Entry 4R5Z (X-ray diffraction, 1.95 A resolution); this record covers chains A and B.

[Chain A (and B)]
Protein: Putative phenylalanine aminotransferase
Organism: Mycobacterium tuberculosis H37Rv
Notes: EC 2.6.1.-; chain B of this document is another copy of the same molecule, construct and numbering; everything in this record applies to it too
UniProtKB: I6Y4H4 (I6Y4H4_MYCTU); numbering as in UniProt (aligned over 2-353)
Amino-acid sequence (367 residues; each row starts with the number of its first residue; numbering starts at 0):
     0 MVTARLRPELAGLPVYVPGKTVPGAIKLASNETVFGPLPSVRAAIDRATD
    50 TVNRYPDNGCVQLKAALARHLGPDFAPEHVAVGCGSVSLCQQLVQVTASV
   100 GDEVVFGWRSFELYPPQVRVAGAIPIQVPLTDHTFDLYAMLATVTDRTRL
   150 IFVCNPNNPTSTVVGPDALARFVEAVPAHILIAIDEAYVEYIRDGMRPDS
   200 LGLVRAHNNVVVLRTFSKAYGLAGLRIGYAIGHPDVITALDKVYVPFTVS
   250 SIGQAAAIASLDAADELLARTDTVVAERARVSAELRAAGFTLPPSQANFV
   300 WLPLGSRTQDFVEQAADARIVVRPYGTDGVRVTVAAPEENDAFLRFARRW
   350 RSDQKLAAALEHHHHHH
Not modelled in the structure: 0, 354-366
Differences from the reference sequence: expression tag (0-1, 354-366)
Small-molecule neighbours:
  - 4'-deoxy-4'-aminopyridoxal-5'-phosphate (PMP): Asn-30, Gly-84, Ser-85, Val-86, Phe-110, Tyr-113, Cys-153, Asn-157, Asp-184, Ala-186, Tyr-187, Thr-214, Ser-216, Lys-217, Arg-225, Ile-226
  - succinic acid (SIN): Tyr-15, Pro-17, Gly-18, Ala-28, Ser-29, Asn-30, Phe-110, Asn-157, Tyr-187, Arg-322, Arg-330
From the paper describing this entry:
  - binding site for succinic acid: Arg-322, Arg-330
  - binding site for 4'-deoxy-4'-aminopyridoxal-5'-phosphate: Phe-110
  - specificity-determining residues: Val-86, Phe-110 (by similarity / conservation)

[Chain A / chain B interface]
Pairs across the interface (146):
  Val-1(A) with Ala-177(B), hydrophobic; Asn-207(B), hydrogen bond (backbone-side chain)
  Thr-2(A) with Ala-177(B); His-178(B)
  Ala-3(A) with His-178(B); Leu-180(B), hydrophobic; Asn-208(B)
  Arg-4(A) with Arg-148(B); His-178(B), hydrogen bond (backbone-backbone)
  Leu-5(A) with Val-95(B); Ala-238(B), hydrophobic
  Arg-6(A) with Gln-94(B), hydrogen bond (side chain-backbone); Val-95(B), hydrogen bond (backbone-backbone); Thr-96(B); Ala-97(B); Ser-98(B)
  Leu-9(A) with Val-95(B), hydrophobic; Ala-238(B), hydrophobic; Lys-241(B), hydrogen bond (backbone-side chain); Val-242(B), hydrophobic
  Leu-12(A) with Lys-241(B)
  Val-14(A) with Lys-241(B)
  Tyr-15(A) with Pro-245(B), hydrophobic; Phe-246(B), hydrophobic
  Pro-17(A) with Asn-57(B); Phe-246(B), hydrophobic
  Ser-29(A) with Tyr-54(B)
  Glu-31(A) with Asn-52(B); Arg-53(B), salt bridge; Tyr-54(B), hydrogen bond (side chain-backbone)
  Thr-32(A) with Asn-52(B), hydrogen bond (backbone-side chain)
  Val-33(A) with Asn-52(B)
  Phe-34(A) with Asn-52(B)
  Gly-35(A) with Asp-49(B); Asn-52(B)
  Pro-36(A) with Thr-48(B); Asp-49(B); Val-51(B)
  Arg-41(A) with Asp-45(B), salt bridge; Thr-48(B); Asp-49(B), salt bridge
  Ile-44(A) with Thr-48(B)
  Asp-45(A) with Arg-41(B), salt bridge
  Thr-48(A) with Pro-36(B); Arg-41(B); Ile-44(B)
  Asp-49(A) with Gly-35(B); Pro-36(B); Arg-41(B), salt bridge
  Val-51(A) with Gly-220(B); Leu-221(B); Ala-222(B), hydrogen bond (backbone-backbone); Gly-223(B), hydrogen bond (backbone-backbone); Leu-224(B), hydrophobic
  Asn-52(A) with Glu-31(B); Thr-32(B), hydrogen bond (side chain-backbone); Val-33(B); Phe-34(B); Gly-35(B); Gly-220(B); Ala-222(B)
  Arg-53(A) with Lys-26(B); Glu-31(B), salt bridge; Ala-222(B); Gly-223(B), hydrogen bond (backbone-backbone)
  Tyr-54(A) with Ser-29(B); Glu-31(B), hydrogen bond (backbone-side chain); Ser-216(B); Lys-217(B), hydrogen bond; Ala-222(B), hydrophobic; Arg-225(B)
  Pro-55(A) with Ala-222(B); Gly-223(B); Arg-225(B)
  Asn-57(A) with Pro-17(B)
  Cys-83(A) with Thr-247(B), hydrogen bond (side chain-backbone)
  Val-86(A) with Val-244(B), hydrophobic; Pro-245(B)
  Ser-87(A) with Val-244(B); Thr-247(B)
  Gln-90(A) with Gln-94(B), hydrogen bond; Val-244(B)
  Gln-94(A) with Arg-6(B), hydrogen bond (backbone-side chain); Gln-90(B), hydrogen bond; Gln-94(B); Val-119(B)
  Val-95(A) with Leu-5(B); Arg-6(B), hydrogen bond (backbone-backbone); Leu-9(B)
  Thr-96(A) with Arg-6(B)
  Ala-97(A) with Arg-6(B)
  Ser-98(A) with Arg-6(B); Val-99(B)
  Val-99(A) with Ser-98(B); Val-99(B), hydrophobic
  Val-119(A) with Gln-94(B); Val-242(B), hydrophobic
  Arg-148(A) with Arg-4(B)
  Ala-177(A) with Val-1(B), hydrophobic; Thr-2(B)
  His-178(A) with Thr-2(B); Ala-3(B); Arg-4(B), hydrogen bond (backbone-backbone)
  Leu-180(A) with Ala-3(B), hydrophobic
  Asn-207(A) with Val-1(B), hydrogen bond (side chain-backbone)
  Ser-216(A) with Tyr-54(B)
  Lys-217(A) with Tyr-54(B), hydrogen bond
  Gly-220(A) with Val-51(B); Asn-52(B), hydrogen bond (backbone-backbone)
  Leu-221(A) with Val-51(B)
  Ala-222(A) with Val-51(B), hydrogen bond (backbone-backbone); Asn-52(B); Arg-53(B); Tyr-54(B), hydrophobic; Pro-55(B)
  Gly-223(A) with Val-51(B), hydrogen bond (backbone-backbone); Arg-53(B), hydrogen bond (backbone-backbone); Pro-55(B); Ser-249(B); Ser-250(B), hydrogen bond (backbone-backbone)
  Leu-224(A) with Val-51(B), hydrophobic; Ile-251(B), hydrophobic
  Arg-225(A) with Tyr-54(B); Pro-55(B); Phe-246(B), hydrogen bond (side chain-backbone)
  Asp-234(A) with Thr-2(B)
  Ala-238(A) with Leu-5(B), hydrophobic; Leu-9(B), hydrophobic
  Lys-241(A) with Leu-9(B), hydrogen bond (side chain-backbone); Leu-12(B); Val-14(B)
  Val-242(A) with Leu-9(B), hydrophobic; Val-119(B), hydrophobic
  Val-244(A) with Val-86(B), hydrophobic; Ser-87(B); Gln-90(B)
  Pro-245(A) with Tyr-15(B), hydrophobic; Val-86(B)
  Phe-246(A) with Tyr-15(B), hydrophobic; Pro-17(B), hydrophobic; Arg-225(B), hydrogen bond (backbone-side chain)
  Thr-247(A) with Cys-83(B), hydrogen bond (backbone-side chain); Ser-87(B)
  Ser-249(A) with Gly-223(B)
  Ser-250(A) with Gly-223(B), hydrogen bond (backbone-backbone)
  Ile-251(A) with Leu-224(B), hydrophobic
Interface residues without a listed pair, chain A (71 interface residues in all): Ala-10, Lys-26, Leu-112, Gln-116, Asn-208, Val-235, Asp-240
Interface residues without a listed pair, chain B (72 interface residues in all): Ala-10, Leu-112, Gln-116, Asp-234, Val-235, Asp-240, Glu-338

[Overview]
The interface between chain A and chain B involves 71 residues on one side and 72 on the other, with 31
hydrogen bonds and 6 salt bridges. Polar pairs include Glu-31(A)/Arg-53(B), Arg-41(A)/Asp-45(B) and
Arg-41(A)/Asp-49(B). From the paper: a binding site for succinic acid at Arg-322(A) and Arg-330(A); a binding
site for 4'-deoxy-4'-aminopyridoxal-5'-phosphate at Phe-110(A).
Chain A and chain B are both Putative phenylalanine aminotransferase (Mycobacterium tuberculosis H37Rv); the
structure, Crystal structure of Rv3772 encoded aminotransferase, was determined by X-ray diffraction,
deposited together with 4R2N.
